Entry 5TRE (electron microscopy, 15.60 A resolution (very low resolution: no residue pairs are listed; an interface is given only as per-side residue counts)); this record covers chains q and Q of the 48 polymer chains in the assembly.

[Chain q]
Protein: Iron sulfur cluster assembly protein 1, mitochondrial
Organism: Saccharomyces cerevisiae
UniProt: Q03020 (ISU1_YEAST); numbering as in UniProt (aligned over 28-165)
Amino-acid sequence (142 residues; each row starts with the number of its first residue):
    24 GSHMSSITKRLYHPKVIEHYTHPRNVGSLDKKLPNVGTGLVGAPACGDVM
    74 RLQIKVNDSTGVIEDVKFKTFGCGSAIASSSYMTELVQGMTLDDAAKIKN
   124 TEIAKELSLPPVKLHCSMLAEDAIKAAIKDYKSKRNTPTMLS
Sequence notes: expression tag (24-27)
Curated features (UniProtKB/Swiss-Prot):
  - region: Leu132 to Lys136 (SSQ1 binding region)
  - mutagenesis: Leu63 (L63S: In ISU1(LVF/SSS); no growth and abolishes interaction with both JAC1 and NFS1; when associated with S-72 and S-94), Cys69 (C69A: Fails to complement an isu1 deletion mutation), Val72 (V72S: In ISU1(LVF/SSS); no growth and abolishes interaction with both JAC1 and NFS1; when associated with S-63 and S-94), Phe94 (F94S: In ISU1(LVF/SSS); no growth and abolishes interaction with both JAC1 and NFS1; when associated with S-63 and S-72), Cys96 (C96A: Fails to complement an isu1 deletion mutation), Leu132 (L132A: No growth), Pro133 (P133A: Wild-type growth), Pro134 to Lys136 (No growth; no interaction with frataxin and SSQ1), Pro134 (P134A: Slow growth; no interaction with SSQ1), Val135 (V135A: Wild-type growth; no interaction with SSQ1), Lys136 (K136A: No growth; no interaction with SSQ1), Cys139 (C139A: Fails to complement an isu1 deletion mutation), 1 further mutagenesis entry in UniProt

[Chain Q]
Protein: Frataxin homolog, mitochondrial
Organism: Saccharomyces cerevisiae
Notes: EC 1.16.3.1
UniProt: Q07540 (FRDA_YEAST); numbering as in UniProt (aligned over 52-172)
Amino-acid sequence (121 residues; row label = number of the first residue in the row):
    52 VESSTDGQVVPQEVLNLPLEKAHEEADDYLDHLLDSLEELSEAHPDCIPD
   102 VELSHGVMTLEIPAFGTYVINKQPPNKQIWLASPLSGPNRFDLLNGEWVS
   152 LRNGTKLTDILTEEVEKAISK
Sequence notes: conflict Ala73 (Tyr in Q07540)
Curated features (UniProtKB/Swiss-Prot):
  - mutagenesis: Asp79 (D79A: Nearly abolishes ferroxidase activity, slows down oligomerization, impairs resistance to iron-catalyzed oxidative stress, no effect on Fe(2+) delivery and cell growth; when associated with A-82), Asp82 (D82A: Nearly abolishes ferroxidase activity, slows down oligomerization, impairs resistance to iron-catalyzed oxidative stress, no effect on Fe(2+) delivery and cell growth; when associated with A-79), Glu93 (E93A: Impairs oligomerization and iron mineralization; E93A: Impairs resistance to iron-catalyzed oxidative stress, no effect on Fe(2+) delivery and cell growth; when associated with A-97 and A-103), Asp97 (D97A: Impairs resistance to iron-catalyzed oxidative stress, no effect on Fe(2+) delivery and cell growth; when associated with A-93 and A-103), Glu103 (E103A: Impairs resistance to iron-catalyzed oxidative stress, no effect on Fe(2+) delivery and cell growth; when associated with A-93 and A-97), Asn122 to Gln124 (Impairs cell growth, lowers activity of mitochondrial iron-sulfur cluster-containing enzymes, no effect on iron binding and oligomerization), Gln129 (Q129A: Impairs cell growth and lowers aconitase activity), Ile130 (I130A: Impairs cell growth and lowers aconitase activity), Trp131 (W131A: Impairs cell growth, lowers aconitase activity and strongly decreases interaction with ISU1; W131F: Lowers aconitase activity and no effexct on interaction with ISU1), Arg141 (R141A: Impairs cell growth and lowers aconitase activity)

[Interface between chain q and chain Q]
At this resolution (16 A) residue pairs are not listed: 25 residues of chain q and 14 of chain Q lie at the interface.

[Summary]
Chain q and chain Q form an interface of 25 and 14 residues respectively. UniProt lists 12 mutagenesis sites
on chain q; 12 mutagenesis sites on chain Q.
Chain q is Iron sulfur cluster assembly protein 1, mitochondrial and chain Q is Frataxin homolog,
mitochondrial, both from Saccharomyces cerevisiae; the structure, Zinc and the Iron Donor Frataxin Regulate
Oligomerization of the Scaffold Protein to Form New Fe-S ..., was determined by electron microscopy.
